Entry 7RHL (electron microscopy, 3.03 A resolution); this record covers chains C and D of the 4 polymer chains in the assembly.

Chain C (and D):
Protein: cGMP-gated cation channel alpha-1
Organism: Homo sapiens
Notes: chain D of this document is another copy of the same molecule, construct and numbering; everything in this record applies to it too
UniProtKB: P29973 (CNGA1_HUMAN); residues 144-690 here = UniProt positions 144-690
Chain sequence (560 residues; row label = number of the first residue in the row):
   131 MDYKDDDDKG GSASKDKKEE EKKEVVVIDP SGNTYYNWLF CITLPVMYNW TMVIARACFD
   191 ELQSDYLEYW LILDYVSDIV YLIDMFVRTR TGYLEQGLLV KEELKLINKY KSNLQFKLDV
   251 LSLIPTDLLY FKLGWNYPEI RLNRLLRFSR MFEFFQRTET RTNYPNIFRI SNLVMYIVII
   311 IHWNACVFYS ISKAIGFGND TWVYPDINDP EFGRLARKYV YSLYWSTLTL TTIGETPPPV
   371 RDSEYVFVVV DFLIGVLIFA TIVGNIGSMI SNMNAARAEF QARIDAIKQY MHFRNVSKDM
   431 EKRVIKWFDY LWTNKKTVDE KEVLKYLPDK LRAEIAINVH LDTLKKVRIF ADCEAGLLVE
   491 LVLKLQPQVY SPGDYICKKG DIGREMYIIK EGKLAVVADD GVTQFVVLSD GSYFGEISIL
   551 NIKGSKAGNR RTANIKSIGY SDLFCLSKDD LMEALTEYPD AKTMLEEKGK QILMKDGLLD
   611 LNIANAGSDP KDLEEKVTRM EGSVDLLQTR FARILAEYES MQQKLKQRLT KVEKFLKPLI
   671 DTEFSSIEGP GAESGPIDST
Unresolved in the structure: 131-155, 606-624, 664-690 (chain D: 131-155, 610-624, 664-690)
Construct notes: expression tag (131-143)
UniProt features mapped onto this chain:
  - binding site (3',5'-cyclic GMP): G541

Chain C / chain D interface:
Contacting residue pairs (100; chain C residue first):
  L224(C) - Y440(D)  hydrophobic
  L224(C) - N444(D)
  Q226(C) - E521(D)
  Q226(C) - G522(D)  hydrogen bond (side chain-backbone)
  Q226(C) - K523(D)
  Q226(C) - D540(D)
  G227(C) - G569(D)
  G227(C) - Y570(D)  hydrogen bond (backbone-backbone)
  L228(C) - K523(D)
  L228(C) - I568(D)
  L228(C) - G569(D)
  E289(C) - R407(D)  salt bridge
  T290(C) - R407(D)
  T290(C) - D439(D)
  T290(C) - W442(D)
  N293(C) - K418(D)
  P295(C) - Q411(D)
  R299(C) - I400(D)
  R299(C) - N404(D)
  T362(C) - I363(D)
  I363(C) - E365(D)
  G364(C) - E365(D)
  E365(C) - E365(D)  hydrogen bond (backbone-side chain)
  P368(C) - Y354(D)
  P369(C) - Y354(D)
  V370(C) - R347(D)  hydrogen bond (backbone-side chain)
  R371(C) - R347(D)
  D372(C) - R344(D)  salt bridge
  D372(C) - R347(D)  salt bridge
  D372(C) - V350(D)
  Y375(C) - V350(D)  hydrophobic
  Y375(C) - Y351(D)
  Y375(C) - Y354(D)  hydrophobic
  V376(C) - V350(D)  hydrophobic
  V378(C) - Y354(D)  hydrophobic
  V379(C) - L353(D)  hydrophobic
  V379(C) - Y354(D)  hydrophobic
  V379(C) - T357(D)
  F382(C) - Y354(D)  hydrophobic
  F382(C) - T357(D)
  F382(C) - L358(D)  hydrophobic
  F382(C) - I363(D)  hydrophobic
  L383(C) - V308(D)  hydrophobic
  L383(C) - I311(D)  hydrophobic
  V386(C) - T361(D)
  V386(C) - I392(D)  hydrophobic
  L387(C) - V304(D)  hydrophobic
  L387(C) - I396(D)
  F389(C) - F389(D)  hydrophobic
  A390(C) - I392(D)  hydrophobic
  A390(C) - V393(D)  hydrophobic
  A390(C) - I396(D)
  T391(C) - I396(D)
  T391(C) - I400(D)
  V393(C) - V393(D)  hydrophobic
  G394(C) - G397(D)
  G394(C) - I400(D)
  N395(C) - I400(D)
  S398(C) - S401(D)
  S398(C) - N404(D)  hydrogen bond
  N402(C) - A408(D)
  K445(C) - Q419(D)
  K446(C) - Q419(D)
  K446(C) - F423(D)
  E450(C) - Y420(D)
  E450(C) - F423(D)
  E450(C) - R424(D)  salt bridge
  V453(C) - A416(D)
  V453(C) - I417(D)
  L454(C) - Y420(D)
  Y456(C) - R413(D)
  L457(C) - I417(D)  hydrophobic
  L457(C) - F438(D)  hydrophobic
  P458(C) - W437(D)
  K460(C) - Y500(D)
  K460(C) - D504(D)
  K460(C) - Y505(D)  hydrogen bond (side chain-backbone)
  L461(C) - R433(D)
  L461(C) - W437(D)  hydrophobic
  E464(C) - M430(D)
  E464(C) - R433(D)
  I465(C) - Y420(D)  hydrophobic
  I465(C) - M430(D)  hydrophobic
  I465(C) - V434(D)  hydrophobic
  N468(C) - S427(D)  hydrogen bond
  V469(C) - R424(D)
  V469(C) - V426(D)  hydrophobic
  E484(C) - R560(D)  salt bridge
  E490(C) - I512(D)
  E490(C) - R514(D)  salt bridge
  K520(C) - R424(D)
  E521(C) - F423(D)
  D572(C) - F423(D)
  D572(C) - R424(D)  salt bridge
  F574(C) - R424(D)
  E587(C) - I512(D)
  E587(C) - R514(D)
  E587(C) - N559(D)  hydrogen bond
  Y588(C) - I512(D)
  Y588(C) - R560(D)
Other interface residues (no listed pair), chain C (60 interface residues in all): T366, V448, D459, H470
Other interface residues (no listed pair), chain D (66 interface residues in all): I307, F342, A346, T362, M421, N425, Q498, V499

Summary:
The interface between chain C and chain D involves 60 residues on one side and 66 on the other, with 8
hydrogen bonds and 7 salt bridges. Polar pairs include E289(C)-R407(D), D372(C)-R344(D) and D372(C)-R347(D).
From UniProt: residue binding 3',5'-cyclic GMP G541(C) on chain C.
Chain C and chain D are both cGMP-gated cation channel alpha-1 (Homo sapiens); the structure, Cryo-EM
structure of human rod Apo CNGA1/B1 channel with CLZ coiled coil, was determined by electron microscopy (same
publication as 7RH9, 7RHG, 7RHH, 7RHI, 7RHJ and 7RHK).
